6S0C - chain A; structure by X-ray diffraction, 1.46 A resolution.

[Chain A]
Molecule: Cystathionine gamma-synthase
Organism: Citrobacter freundii
Notes: EC 4.4.1.11
UniProt: A0A0A5P8W7 (A0A0A5P8W7_CITFR); residue numbers follow UniProt; this construct covers 1-398
Sequence (398 residues; numbered 1 to 398; the number before each row is that of its first residue):
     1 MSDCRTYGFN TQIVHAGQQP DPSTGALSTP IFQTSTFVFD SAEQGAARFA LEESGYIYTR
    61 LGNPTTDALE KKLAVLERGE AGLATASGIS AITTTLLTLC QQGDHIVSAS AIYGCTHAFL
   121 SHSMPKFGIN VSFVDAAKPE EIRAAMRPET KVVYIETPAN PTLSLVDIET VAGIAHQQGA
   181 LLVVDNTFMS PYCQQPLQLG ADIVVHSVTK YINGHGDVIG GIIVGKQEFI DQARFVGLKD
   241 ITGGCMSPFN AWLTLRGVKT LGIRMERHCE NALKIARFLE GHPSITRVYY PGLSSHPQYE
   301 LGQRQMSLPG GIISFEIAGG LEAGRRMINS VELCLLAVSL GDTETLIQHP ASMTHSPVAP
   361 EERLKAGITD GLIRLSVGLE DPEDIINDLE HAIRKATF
Not modelled in the structure: 1, 50-55, 398
Covalently attached groups: pyridoxal phosphate (PLP) linked to Lys210
Modified positions: Cys4 (S-methyl-thio-cysteine; SCH); Cys115 (S-methyl-thio-cysteine; SCH); Cys245 (S-methyl-thio-cysteine; SCH)

[In short]
Chain A is Cystathionine gamma-synthase (Citrobacter freundii); the structure, Crystal structure of methionine
gamma-lyase from Citrobacter freundii modified by dimethylthiosulfinate, was determined by X-ray diffraction
(same publication as 5K30).
